PDB entry 1B8A | X-ray diffraction, 1.90 A resolution | chains A and B

Chain A:
Molecule: Protein (ASPARTYL-tRNA synthetase)
From: Thermococcus kodakarensis
Notes: EC 6.1.1.12
UniProtKB: Q52428 (SYD_PYRKO); residue numbers follow UniProt; this construct covers 1-438
Amino-acid sequence (438 residues; each row starts with the number of its first residue):
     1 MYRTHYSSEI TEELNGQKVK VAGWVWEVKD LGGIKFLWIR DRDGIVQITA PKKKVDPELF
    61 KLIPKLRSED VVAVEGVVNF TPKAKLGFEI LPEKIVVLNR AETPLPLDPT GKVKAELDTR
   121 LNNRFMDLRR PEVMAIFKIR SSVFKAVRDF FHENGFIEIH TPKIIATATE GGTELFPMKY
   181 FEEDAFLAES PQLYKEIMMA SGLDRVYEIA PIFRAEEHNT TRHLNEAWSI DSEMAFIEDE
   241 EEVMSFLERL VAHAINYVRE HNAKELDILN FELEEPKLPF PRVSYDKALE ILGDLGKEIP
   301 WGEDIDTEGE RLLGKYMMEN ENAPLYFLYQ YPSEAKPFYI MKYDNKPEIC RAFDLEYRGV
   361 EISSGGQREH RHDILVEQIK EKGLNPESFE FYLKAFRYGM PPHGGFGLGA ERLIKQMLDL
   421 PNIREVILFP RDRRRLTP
Differences from the reference sequence: conflict Asn122 (Asp in Q52428), Glu189 (Gln in Q52428), Glu196 (Gln in Q52428), Leu413 (Val in Q52428)
Metal / ion sites: Mn2+ site 1: Glu361, Ser364 (together with ATP); Mn2+ site 2: Glu361 (together with ATP)
Residues lining bound ligands: ATP (adenosine-5'-triphosphate): Ile212, Arg214, Glu216, Arg222, His223, Leu224, Ala227, Glu361, Ile362, Ser363, Ser364, Gly407, Leu408, Gly409, Arg412, Ile423
UniProt features mapped onto this chain:
  - region: Gln192 to Lys195 (Aspartate)
  - binding site (L-aspartate): Glu170, Arg214, Ser364, Arg368
  - binding site (ATP): Arg214 to Glu216, Arg222 to Leu224, Glu361, Gly409 to Arg412
  - binding site (Mg(2+)): Glu361, Ser364
  - site (Important for tRNA discrimination): Trp26, Lys85
  - mutagenesis: Trp26 (W26H: Gains the ability to form Asp-tRNA(Asn) in vitro. Only 2-fold decrease in catalytic efficiency for Asp-tRNA(Asp) synthesis), Lys85 (K85P: Gains the ability to form Asp-tRNA(Asn) in vitro, and is impaired in its ability to synthesize Asp-tRNA(Asp) due to a 8-fold decrease in affinity for tRNA(Asp))

Chain B:
Molecule: Protein (ASPARTYL-tRNA synthetase)
From: Thermococcus kodakarensis
Notes: EC 6.1.1.12
UniProtKB: Q52428 (SYD_PYRKO); residues 1001-1438 here correspond to UniProt positions 1-438 (UniProt number = residue number - 1000)
Amino-acid sequence (438 residues; numbered 1001 to 1438; the number before each row is that of its first residue):
  1001 MYRTHYSSEI TEELNGQKVK VAGWVWEVKD LGGIKFLWIR DRDGIVQITA PKKKVDPELF
  1061 KLIPKLRSED VVAVEGVVNF TPKAKLGFEI LPEKIVVLNR AETPLPLDPT GKVKAELDTR
  1121 LNNRFMDLRR PEVMAIFKIR SSVFKAVRDF FHENGFIEIH TPKIIATATE GGTELFPMKY
  1181 FEEDAFLAES PQLYKEIMMA SGLDRVYEIA PIFRAEEHNT TRHLNEAWSI DSEMAFIEDE
  1241 EEVMSFLERL VAHAINYVRE HNAKELDILN FELEEPKLPF PRVSYDKALE ILGDLGKEIP
  1301 WGEDIDTEGE RLLGKYMMEN ENAPLYFLYQ YPSEAKPFYI MKYDNKPEIC RAFDLEYRGV
  1361 EISSGGQREH RHDILVEQIK EKGLNPESFE FYLKAFRYGM PPHGGFGLGA ERLIKQMLDL
  1421 PNIREVILFP RDRRRLTP
Differences from the reference sequence: conflict Asn1122 (Asp122 in Q52428), Glu1189 (Gln189 in Q52428), Glu1196 (Gln196 in Q52428), Leu1413 (Val413 in Q52428)
Metal / ion sites: Mn2+ site 1: Glu1361 (together with ATP); Mn2+ site 2: Glu1361, Ser1364 (together with ATP)
Residues lining bound ligands: ATP (adenosine-5'-triphosphate): Ile1212, Arg1214, Glu1216, Arg1222, His1223, Leu1224, Ala1227, Glu1361, Ile1362, Ser1363, Ser1364, Gly1407, Leu1408, Gly1409, Arg1412, Ile1423
UniProt features mapped onto this chain:
  - region: Gln1192 to Lys1195 (Aspartate)
  - binding site (L-aspartate): Glu1170, Arg1214, Ser1364, Arg1368
  - binding site (ATP): Arg1214 to Glu1216, Arg1222 to Leu1224, Glu1361, Gly1409 to Arg1412
  - binding site (Mg(2+)): Glu1361, Ser1364
  - site (Important for tRNA discrimination): Trp1026, Lys1085

How chain A and chain B interact:
Pairs across the interface - 213 pairs, chain A then chain B:
  Met1(A) with Arg1205(B); Ala1235(B); Phe1236(B); Ile1237(B), hydrophobic; Glu1238(B), hydrogen bond (backbone-side chain); Glu1242(B), hydrogen bond (backbone-side chain)
  Tyr2(A) with Phe1236(B), hydrogen bond (backbone-backbone); Ile1237(B); Glu1238(B)
  Arg3(A) with Asp1204(B), salt bridge; Phe1236(B)
  Tyr6(A) with Asp1204(B), hydrogen bond; Arg1205(B)
  Ala22(A) with Phe1236(B), hydrophobic
  Trp24(A) with Met1199(B); Gly1202(B); Asp1204(B); Gly1399(B), hydrogen bond (side chain-backbone); Pro1401(B)
  Arg42(A) with Gly1155(B), hydrogen bond (side chain-backbone); Ile1157(B); Gly1202(B); Leu1203(B), hydrogen bond (side chain-backbone)
  Glu69(A) with Tyr1398(B); Gly1399(B)
  Val71(A) with Phe1236(B), hydrophobic; Gly1399(B); Met1400(B); Pro1401(B), hydrophobic
  Leu98(A) with Phe1236(B), hydrophobic
  Asn99(A) with His1370(B); Met1400(B)
  Arg100(A) with Arg1397(B)
  Ala101(A) with Arg1397(B); Tyr1398(B); Gly1399(B)
  Glu102(A) with Arg1397(B), hydrogen bond (backbone-backbone); Tyr1398(B)
  Pro104(A) with Tyr1398(B)
  Leu105(A) with Tyr1398(B), hydrophobic
  Pro106(A) with Lys1394(B); Tyr1398(B), hydrophobic
  Asn123(A) with Lys1394(B), hydrogen bond
  Phe125(A) with Ile1197(B); Ala1200(B); Ser1201(B); Ala1395(B), hydrophobic; Tyr1398(B), hydrophobic
  Leu128(A) with Met1198(B), hydrophobic; Ser1201(B); Leu1203(B), hydrophobic
  Arg129(A) with Ala1200(B), hydrogen bond (side chain-backbone); Ser1201(B); Tyr1398(B), hydrogen bond (side chain-backbone); Gly1399(B), hydrogen bond (side chain-backbone)
  Met134(A) with Ser1201(B); Gly1202(B); Leu1203(B), hydrophobic
  Arg140(A) with His1160(B), hydrogen bond
  Ser141(A) with Ile1157(B); Glu1158(B), hydrogen bond (side chain-backbone)
  Phe144(A) with Glu1158(B); His1160(B)
  Lys145(A) with His1152(B)
  Arg148(A) with Arg1148(B); Glu1158(B), salt bridge
  His152(A) with Lys1145(B)
  Gly155(A) with Arg1042(B), hydrogen bond (backbone-side chain)
  Ile157(A) with Arg1042(B); Ser1141(B)
  Glu158(A) with Ser1141(B), hydrogen bond (backbone-side chain); Phe1144(B); Arg1148(B), salt bridge
  His160(A) with Arg1140(B), hydrogen bond; Phe1144(B); Trp1228(B)
  Thr161(A) with Glu1226(B)
  Pro162(A) with Glu1226(B); Phe1429(B), hydrophobic; Arg1431(B)
  Lys163(A) with Phe1213(B); Glu1226(B), hydrogen bond (backbone-side chain)
  Ile164(A) with Phe1213(B), hydrophobic; Glu1226(B); Arg1431(B), hydrogen bond (backbone-side chain); Leu1436(B), hydrophobic
  Ala166(A) with Leu1436(B), hydrophobic; Thr1437(B)
  Phe176(A) with Met1178(B), hydrophobic; Lys1179(B); Tyr1180(B), hydrophobic; Phe1181(B), hydrophobic
  Pro177(A) with Lys1179(B)
  Met178(A) with Phe1176(B), hydrophobic; Pro1177(B); Leu1187(B), hydrophobic
  Tyr180(A) with Phe1176(B), hydrophobic; Asn1225(B), hydrogen bond; Arg1431(B); Asp1432(B), hydrogen bond (side chain-backbone); Arg1435(B); Leu1436(B), hydrophobic
  Phe181(A) with Ala1215(B), hydrophobic; Glu1216(B); Asn1225(B); Arg1433(B)
  Glu182(A) with Arg1433(B), salt bridge
  Glu183(A) with Leu1436(B)
  Asp184(A) with Leu1436(B)
  Leu187(A) with Met1178(B), hydrophobic; Leu1187(B), hydrophobic
  Tyr194(A) with Phe1429(B), hydrophobic; Arg1431(B), hydrogen bond; Pro1438(B), hydrogen bond (side chain-backbone)
  Ile197(A) with Phe1125(B)
  Met198(A) with Leu1128(B), hydrophobic; Leu1428(B), hydrophobic; Phe1429(B), hydrophobic
  Met199(A) with Trp1024(B)
  Ala200(A) with Trp1024(B); Phe1125(B); Arg1129(B), hydrogen bond (backbone-side chain)
  Ser201(A) with Phe1125(B); Leu1128(B); Arg1129(B); Met1134(B)
  Gly202(A) with Trp1024(B); Arg1042(B); Met1134(B)
  Leu203(A) with Arg1042(B), hydrogen bond (backbone-side chain); Leu1128(B), hydrophobic; Met1134(B), hydrophobic
  Asp204(A) with Arg1003(B), salt bridge; Tyr1006(B), hydrogen bond; Trp1024(B)
  Arg205(A) with Tyr1006(B); Arg1042(B)
  Ile209(A) with Trp1228(B)
  Ala210(A) with Trp1228(B), hydrophobic
  Pro211(A) with Pro1211(B)
  Phe213(A) with Lys1163(B); Ile1164(B), hydrophobic
  Ala215(A) with Phe1181(B), hydrophobic
  Glu216(A) with Phe1181(B)
  Asn225(A) with Tyr1180(B), hydrogen bond; Phe1181(B)
  Glu226(A) with Pro1162(B); Lys1163(B), hydrogen bond (side chain-backbone); Ile1164(B)
  Trp228(A) with His1160(B); Ile1209(B); Ala1210(B), hydrophobic
  Ala235(A) with Met1001(B)
  Phe236(A) with Met1001(B); Tyr1002(B), hydrogen bond (backbone-backbone); Arg1003(B); Ala1022(B), hydrophobic; Gly1023(B); Trp1024(B), hydrophobic; Val1071(B), hydrophobic; Leu1098(B), hydrophobic
  Ile237(A) with Met1001(B), hydrophobic; Tyr1002(B)
  Glu238(A) with Met1001(B), hydrogen bond (side chain-backbone); Tyr1002(B)
  Glu242(A) with Met1001(B), hydrogen bond (side chain-backbone)
  Tyr257(A) with His1152(B)
  Phe391(A) with Thr1437(B); Pro1438(B), hydrophobic
  Lys394(A) with Pro1106(B); Asn1123(B); Phe1125(B)
  Ala395(A) with Phe1125(B), hydrophobic
  Arg397(A) with Ala1101(B); Glu1102(B), salt bridge
  Tyr398(A) with Glu1069(B); Ala1101(B); Glu1102(B); Pro1104(B); Leu1105(B), hydrophobic; Pro1106(B), hydrophobic; Phe1125(B), hydrophobic; Arg1129(B), hydrogen bond (backbone-side chain)
  Gly399(A) with Trp1024(B), hydrogen bond (backbone-side chain); Glu1069(B); Val1071(B); Asn1099(B); Ala1101(B); Arg1129(B), hydrogen bond (backbone-side chain)
  Met400(A) with Val1071(B); Asn1099(B), hydrogen bond (backbone-side chain)
  Pro401(A) with Trp1024(B); Val1071(B), hydrophobic
  Pro402(A) with Tyr1002(B), hydrophobic
  Leu428(A) with His1160(B); Met1198(B), hydrophobic
  Phe429(A) with Pro1162(B); Tyr1194(B), hydrophobic; Met1198(B), hydrophobic
  Arg431(A) with Pro1162(B); Ile1164(B), hydrogen bond (side chain-backbone); Tyr1180(B); Tyr1194(B)
  Asp432(A) with Tyr1180(B), hydrogen bond (backbone-side chain)
  Arg433(A) with Phe1181(B); Glu1182(B), salt bridge
  Arg435(A) with Tyr1180(B)
  Leu436(A) with Ala1166(B), hydrophobic; Tyr1180(B), hydrophobic; Glu1183(B); Asp1184(B)
  Thr437(A) with Ala1166(B)
  Pro438(A) with Tyr1194(B), hydrogen bond (backbone-side chain)
Other interface residues (no listed pair), chain A (103 interface residues in all): Lys20, Gly23, Val72, Met126, Phe137, Lys138, Ile159, Ile165, Lys179, Ala185, Tyr207, Glu208, His370, Phe396
Other interface residues (no listed pair), chain B (105 interface residues in all): Lys1020, Val1072, Arg1100, Asn1122, Met1126, Phe1137, Lys1138, Ile1159, Thr1161, Ile1165, Thr1167, Ala1185, Tyr1207, Glu1208, Tyr1257, Phe1391, Phe1396, Pro1402

In short:
Chain A and chain B form an interface of 103 and 105 residues respectively; the contacts include 38 hydrogen
bonds and 7 salt bridges. Among the polar pairs are Arg3(A)-Asp1204(B), Arg148(A)-Glu1158(B) and
Glu158(A)-Arg1148(B). Chain A binds ATP. Bound to chain B: ATP.
Chain A and chain B are both Protein (ASPARTYL-tRNA synthetase) (Thermococcus kodakarensis); the structure,
Aspartyl-tRNA synthetase, was determined by X-ray diffraction, deposited together with 3NEM and 3NEN.
